PDB entry 3BVA | X-ray diffraction, 1.05 A resolution | chains A and B

[Chain A (and B)]
Name: Protease (Retropepsin)
Organism: Human immunodeficiency virus 1
Notes: EC 3.4.23.16; chain B of this document is another copy of the same molecule, construct and numbering; everything in this record applies to it too
UniProtKB: P03367 (POL_HV1BR); residues 1-99 here correspond to UniProt positions 501-599 (UniProt number = residue number + 500)
Chain sequence (99 residues; numbered 1 to 99; the number before each row is that of its first residue):
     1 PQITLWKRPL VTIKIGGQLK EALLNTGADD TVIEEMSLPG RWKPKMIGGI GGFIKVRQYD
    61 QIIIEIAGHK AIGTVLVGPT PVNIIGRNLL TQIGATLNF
Sequence notes: engineered mutation Lys7 (Gln507 in P03367), Asn25 (Asp525 in P03367), Ile33 (Leu533 in P03367), Ile63 (Leu563 in P03367), Ala67 (Cys567 in P03367), Ala95 (Cys595 in P03367)
Ligand contacts: p2/NC (2NC; N-{(2S)-2-[(N-acetyl-L-threonyl-L-isoleucyl)amino]hexyl}-L-norleucyl-L-glutaminyl-N~5~-[amino(iminio)methyl]-L-ornithinamide): Arg8, Leu23, Asn25, Gly27, Ala28, Asp29, Asp30, Val32, Ile47, Gly48, Gly49, Ile50, Pro81, Val82, Ile84
UniProt features mapped onto this chain:
  - region (Dimerization of protease): Pro1 to Leu5, Gly49 to Lys55, Asn88 to Gly94, Thr96 to Phe99
  - site: Phe99 (Cleavage)
What the authors report for this chain:
  - mutagenesis - D25N (>100-fold): decreased binding to Protease (Retropepsin) (chain A)
  - mutagenesis - D25N (Tm change 7.3 degC): decreased stability
  - self-association interface (contacts with another copy of this molecule); pairs are residue here / residue on that copy: Pro1-Phe99, Arg8-Asp29, Asn25-Asn25, Thr26-Leu24 (hydrogen bond)
  - binding site for p2/NC: Asn25

[Chain A / chain B interface]
Contacting residue pairs (101):
  Pro1(A) - Leu97(B)
  Pro1(A) - Asn98(B)
  Pro1(A) - Phe99(B)  hydrogen bond (backbone-backbone)
  Gln2(A) - Thr96(B)
  Gln2(A) - Leu97(B)
  Gln2(A) - Asn98(B)  hydrogen bond
  Ile3(A) - Thr96(B)
  Ile3(A) - Leu97(B)  hydrogen bond (backbone-backbone)
  Ile3(A) - Phe99(B)  hydrophobic
  Leu5(A) - Arg87(B)  hydrogen bond (backbone-side chain)
  Leu5(A) - Leu90(B)  hydrophobic
  Leu5(A) - Thr91(B)
  Leu5(A) - Ala95(B)
  Trp6(A) - Arg87(B)  hydrogen bond (backbone-side chain)
  Trp6(A) - Thr91(B)
  Lys7(A) - Arg87(B)
  Arg8(A) - Asp29(B)  salt bridge
  Arg8(A) - Arg87(B)
  Pro9(A) - Thr26(B)
  Pro9(A) - Arg87(B)
  Leu23(A) - Gly27(B)
  Leu24(A) - Thr26(B)  hydrogen bond (backbone-side chain)
  Leu24(A) - Leu97(B)  hydrophobic
  Asn25(A) - Asn25(B)  hydrogen bond
  Asn25(A) - Thr26(B)
  Asn25(A) - Gly27(B)
  Thr26(A) - Leu5(B)
  Thr26(A) - Pro9(B)
  Thr26(A) - Leu24(B)  hydrogen bond (side chain-backbone)
  Thr26(A) - Asn25(B)
  Thr26(A) - Thr26(B)  hydrogen bond (side chain-backbone)
  Thr26(A) - Leu97(B)
  Gly27(A) - Leu23(B)
  Gly27(A) - Asn25(B)  hydrogen bond (backbone-side chain)
  Asp29(A) - Arg8(B)  salt bridge
  Val32(A) - Ile50(B)  hydrophobic
  Gly48(A) - Ile50(B)
  Gly49(A) - Ile50(B)
  Gly49(A) - Pro81(B)
  Ile50(A) - Val32(B)  hydrophobic
  Ile50(A) - Gly48(B)
  Ile50(A) - Gly49(B)
  Ile50(A) - Ile50(B)  hydrogen bond (backbone-backbone)
  Ile50(A) - Gly51(B)  hydrogen bond (backbone-backbone)
  Ile50(A) - Gly52(B)
  Ile50(A) - Ile54(B)  hydrophobic
  Ile50(A) - Thr80(B)
  Ile50(A) - Pro81(B)
  Ile50(A) - Ile84(B)  hydrophobic
  Gly51(A) - Gly51(B)
  Gly51(A) - Gly52(B)
  Gly51(A) - Ile54(B)
  Gly52(A) - Ile50(B)
  Gly52(A) - Gly51(B)
  Ile54(A) - Ile50(B)
  His69(A) - Phe99(B)
  Thr80(A) - Ile50(B)
  Pro81(A) - Gly49(B)
  Pro81(A) - Ile50(B)
  Ile84(A) - Ile50(B)  hydrophobic
  Arg87(A) - Leu5(B)  hydrogen bond (side chain-backbone)
  Arg87(A) - Trp6(B)  hydrogen bond (side chain-backbone)
  Arg87(A) - Lys7(B)  hydrogen bond (side chain-backbone)
  Arg87(A) - Arg8(B)
  Arg87(A) - Pro9(B)
  Leu90(A) - Leu5(B)  hydrophobic
  Thr91(A) - Leu5(B)
  Thr91(A) - Trp6(B)
  Gln92(A) - Trp6(B)
  Ile93(A) - Phe99(B)
  Gly94(A) - Asn98(B)
  Gly94(A) - Phe99(B)
  Ala95(A) - Leu5(B)
  Ala95(A) - Asn98(B)
  Ala95(A) - Phe99(B)  hydrophobic
  Thr96(A) - Gln2(B)  hydrogen bond
  Thr96(A) - Ile3(B)
  Thr96(A) - Thr4(B)
  Thr96(A) - Thr96(B)
  Thr96(A) - Leu97(B)
  Thr96(A) - Asn98(B)  hydrogen bond (backbone-backbone)
  Leu97(A) - Pro1(B)
  Leu97(A) - Gln2(B)
  Leu97(A) - Ile3(B)  hydrogen bond (backbone-backbone)
  Leu97(A) - Leu24(B)  hydrophobic
  Leu97(A) - Thr26(B)
  Leu97(A) - Thr96(B)
  Leu97(A) - Leu97(B)  hydrophobic
  Asn98(A) - Pro1(B)
  Asn98(A) - Gln2(B)  hydrogen bond
  Asn98(A) - Gly94(B)
  Asn98(A) - Ala95(B)
  Asn98(A) - Thr96(B)  hydrogen bond (backbone-backbone)
  Asn98(A) - Asn98(B)
  Phe99(A) - Pro1(B)  hydrogen bond (backbone-backbone)
  Phe99(A) - Ile3(B)  hydrophobic
  Phe99(A) - Leu24(B)  hydrophobic
  Phe99(A) - Ala67(B)  hydrophobic
  Phe99(A) - His69(B)
  Phe99(A) - Ile93(B)
  Phe99(A) - Ala95(B)  hydrophobic
Interface residues without a listed pair, chain A (40 interface residues in all): Thr4, Ile47, Phe53, Ala67
Interface residues without a listed pair, chain B (39 interface residues in all): Ile47, Phe53

[Overview]
Chain A and chain B form an interface of 40 and 39 residues respectively; the contacts include 21 hydrogen
bonds and 2 salt bridges. Among the polar pairs are Arg8(A)-Asp29(B), Gln2(A)-Asn98(B) and Leu5(A)-Arg87(B).
From the paper: a binding site for p2/NC at Asn25(A); D25N of chain A reduces binding to Protease
(Retropepsin) (chain A).
Both chains are Protease (Retropepsin) (Human immunodeficiency virus 1). Entry 3BVA (Cystal structure of HIV-1
Active Site Mutant D25N and p2-NC analog inhibitor) was determined by X-ray diffraction (same publication as
3BVB).
